PDB entry 9AXQ | X-ray diffraction, 2.20 A resolution | chains H and L

[Chain H]
Name: HY11-7E1_Hu3 Fab Heavy Chain
From: Mus musculus
Notes: antibody fragment or engineered binder
Amino-acid sequence (232 residues; numbered 1 to 225 plus 7 insertion-coded residues; the number before each row is that of its first residue; a row labelled like 82A-82C holds insertion residues (82A, then the next letters in order)):
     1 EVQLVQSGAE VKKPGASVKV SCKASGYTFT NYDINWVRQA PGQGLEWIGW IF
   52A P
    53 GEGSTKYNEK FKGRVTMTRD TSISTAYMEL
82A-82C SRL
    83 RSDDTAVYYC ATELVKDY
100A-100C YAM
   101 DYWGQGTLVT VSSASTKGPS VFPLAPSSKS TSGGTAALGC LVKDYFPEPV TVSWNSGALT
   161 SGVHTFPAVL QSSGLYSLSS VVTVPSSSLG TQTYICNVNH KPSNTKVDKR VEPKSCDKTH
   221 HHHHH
Unresolved in the structure: 128-133, 215-225
Disulfides: Cys22-Cys92, Cys140-Cys196
Modified / non-standard residues: Glu1 (pyroglutamic acid; PCA)

[Chain L]
Name: HY11-7E1_Hu3 Fab Light Chain
From: Mus musculus
Notes: antibody fragment or engineered binder
Amino-acid sequence (214 residues; each row starts with the number of its first residue):
     1 DIQMTQSPSS LSASVGDRVT ITCKASQNVG TNVAWFQQKP GKAPKALIYS ASYRYSGVPS
    61 RFSGSGSGTD FTLTISSLQP EDFATYYCQQ YNSYPLTFGQ GTKLEIKRTV AAPSVFIFPP
   121 SDEQLKSGTA SVVCLLNNFY PREAKVQWKV DNALQSGNSQ ESVTEQDSKD STYSLSSTLT
   181 LSKADYEKHK VYACEVTHQG LSSPVTKSFN RGEC
Unresolved in the structure: 213-214
Disulfides: Cys23-Cys88, Cys134-Cys194

[Chain H / chain L interface]
Pairs across the interface - 58 pairs, chain H then chain L:
  Gln39(H) with Gln38(L), hydrogen bond; Tyr87(L), hydrogen bond
  Gln43(H) with Tyr87(L)
  Gly44(H) with Tyr87(L)
  Leu45(H) with Pro44(L), hydrophobic; Tyr87(L), hydrophobic; Phe98(L)
  Trp47(H) with Tyr94(L), hydrophobic; Pro95(L), hydrophobic; Leu96(L)
  Trp50(H) with Tyr94(L), hydrogen bond
  Lys58(H) with Tyr94(L)
  Asn60(H) with Pro95(L)
  Glu61(H) with Asp1(L); Pro95(L)
  Tyr91(H) with Lys42(L), hydrogen bond (side chain-backbone); Ala43(L), hydrophobic
  Glu95(H) with Tyr55(L), hydrogen bond
  Tyr100A(H) with Ser56(L)
  Ala100B(H) with Tyr55(L); Ser56(L), hydrogen bond (backbone-backbone)
  Met100C(H) with Tyr55(L)
  Asp101(H) with Lys45(L); Ala46(L), hydrogen bond (side chain-backbone); Tyr55(L)
  Trp103(H) with Phe36(L), hydrophobic; Ala43(L), hydrophobic; Pro44(L), hydrogen bond (side chain-backbone)
  Gly104(H) with Ala43(L)
  Phe122(H) with Ser121(L); Glu123(L); Gln124(L)
  Leu124(H) with Phe118(L); Val133(L), hydrophobic
  Ala125(H) with Phe118(L)
  Ala137(H) with Phe116(L), hydrophobic; Phe118(L)
  Leu141(H) with Ser131(L)
  Lys143(H) with Thr129(L); Ser131(L)
  His164(H) with Asn137(L); Asn138(L), hydrogen bond; Ser174(L), hydrogen bond
  Phe166(H) with Leu135(L), hydrophobic; Ser162(L); Thr164(L); Ser174(L); Leu175(L); Ser176(L)
  Pro167(H) with Ser162(L), hydrogen bond (backbone-side chain); Val163(L)
  Val169(H) with Gln160(L); Glu161(L); Ser162(L)
  Leu170(H) with Gln160(L)
  Gln171(H) with Gln160(L)
  Val181(H) with Leu135(L), hydrophobic
  Thr183(H) with Asn137(L)
Other interface residues (no listed pair), chain H (42 interface residues in all): Asn35, Val37, Glu46, Tyr100, Pro123, Pro126, Thr135, Ala136, Leu138, Thr165, Ser179
Other interface residues (no listed pair), chain L (38 interface residues in all): Tyr49, Ser127, Asp167, Thr180

[In short]
42 residues of chain H face 38 of chain L across their interface, with 11 hydrogen bonds. Among the polar
pairs are Gln39(H)-Gln38(L), Gln39(H)-Tyr87(L) and Trp50(H)-Tyr94(L).
Here chain H is HY11-7E1_Hu3 Fab Heavy Chain and chain L is HY11-7E1_Hu3 Fab Light Chain, both from Mus
musculus. Entry 9AXQ (Crystal Structure of HY11-7E1_Hu3 Fab in the Apo Conformation) was determined by X-ray
diffraction (same publication as 9AXN, 9AXP, 9AXR and 9AXS).
